PDB entry 2JDH | X-ray diffraction, 1.10 A resolution | chains A and C of the 4 polymer chains in the assembly

Chain A (and C):
Molecule: Fucose-binding lectin pa-iil
Organism: Pseudomonas aeruginosa
Notes: chain C of this document is another copy of the same molecule, construct and numbering; everything in this record applies to it too
Reference sequence: Q9HYN5 (Q9HYN5_PSEAE); residues 0-114 here correspond to UniProt positions 1-115 (UniProt number = residue number + 1)
Chain sequence (115 residues; each row starts with the number of its first residue; numbering starts at 0):
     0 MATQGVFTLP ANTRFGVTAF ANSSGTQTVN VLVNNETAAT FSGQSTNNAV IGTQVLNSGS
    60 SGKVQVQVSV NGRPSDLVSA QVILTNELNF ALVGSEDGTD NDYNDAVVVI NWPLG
Not modelled in the structure: 0
Bound ions: Ca2+ site 1: Asn21, Asp101, Asn103, Asp104 (together with alpha-L-fucopyranose) (shared with 1 residue of chain B); Ca2+ site 2: Glu95, Asp99, Asp101, Asp104 (together with alpha-L-fucopyranose); Ca2+ site 3: Gly114 (together with alpha-L-fucopyranose) (shared with 4 residues of chain B)
Small-molecule neighbours: alpha-L-fucopyranose (FUC): Asn21, Ser22, Ser23, Thr45, Glu95, Asp96, Gly97, Asp99, Asp101, Asn103, Asp104

Interface between chain A and chain C:
Residue-residue contacts (6; chain A residue first):
  Ala1(A) with Asp75(C), hydrogen bond (backbone-side chain); Val77(C), hydrophobic; Tyr102(C)
  Asp75(A) with Ala1(C), hydrogen bond (side chain-backbone)
  Val77(A) with Ala1(C), hydrophobic
  Tyr102(A) with Ala1(C)
Other interface residues (no listed pair), chain A (5 interface residues in all): Gln3
Other interface residues (no listed pair), chain C (5 interface residues in all): Gln3

Overview:
Chain A and chain C each contribute 5 residues to their interface, with 2 hydrogen bonds. The hydrogen-bonded
pair is Ala1(A)-Asp75(C). Ligands of chain A: alpha-L-fucopyranose. The Ca2+ site 1 is built by Asn21(A),
Asp101(A), Asn103(A) and Asp104(A).
Both chains are Fucose-binding lectin pa-iil (Pseudomonas aeruginosa). Entry 2JDH (Lectin PA-IIL of
P.aeruginosa complexed with disaccharide derivative) was determined by X-ray diffraction, deposited together
with 2JDK.
